4U0J - chain A; structure by X-ray diffraction, 1.62 A resolution.

# Chain A
Molecule: Enoyl-[acyl-carrier-protein] reductase [NADH]
Organism: Mycobacterium tuberculosis
Notes: EC 1.3.1.9
Reference sequence: P9WGR1 (INHA_MYCTU); numbering as in UniProt (aligned over 1-269)
Chain sequence (269 residues; each row starts with the number of its first residue):
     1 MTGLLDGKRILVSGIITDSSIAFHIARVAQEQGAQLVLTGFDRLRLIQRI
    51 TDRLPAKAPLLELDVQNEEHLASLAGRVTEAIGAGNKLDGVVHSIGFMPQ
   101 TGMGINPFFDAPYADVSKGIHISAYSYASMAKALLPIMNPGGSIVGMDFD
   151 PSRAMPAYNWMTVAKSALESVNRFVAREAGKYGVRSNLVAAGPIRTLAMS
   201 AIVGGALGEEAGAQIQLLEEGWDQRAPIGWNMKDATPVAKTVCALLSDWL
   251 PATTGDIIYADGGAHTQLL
Unresolved in the structure: 1
Ligand contacts:
  - 566 ((3S)-1-cyclohexyl-5-oxo-N-phenylpyrrolidine-3-carboxamide): Gly96, Phe97, Met98, Met103, Phe149, Met155, Pro156, Ala157, Tyr158, Met161, Lys165, Met199, Ile202, Ile215, Leu218
  - NAD (nicotinamide-adenine-dinucleotide): Gly14, Ile15, Ile16, Ser20, Ile21, Phe41, Leu63, Asp64, Val65, Gln66, Ser94, Ile95, Gly96, Phe97, Ile122, Met147, Asp148, Phe149, Tyr158, Met161, Lys165, Ala191, Gly192, Pro193, Ile194, Thr196, Met199
UniProt features mapped onto this chain:
  - binding site (NAD(+)): Ser20, Ile21, Asp64, Val65, Ile95, Gly96, Lys165, Ile194
  - binding site (substrate): Tyr158
  - site: Phe149 (May act as an intermediate that passes the hydride ion from NADH to the substrate), Tyr158 (Transition state stabilizer)
  - modified residue: Thr266 (Phosphothreonine)
From the paper describing this entry:
  - binding site for 566: Gly96, Phe97, Tyr158, Met161, Met199
  - catalytic residues: Tyr158 (citing earlier work)

# Overview
Ligands of chain A: NAD and compound 566. From UniProt: 8 NAD+-binding residues and substrate-binding residue
Tyr158. The paper reports the catalytic residue Tyr158; a binding site for 566 at Gly96, Phe97 and Tyr158
among others.
Chain A is Enoyl-[acyl-carrier-protein] reductase [NADH] (Mycobacterium tuberculosis); the structure, Crystal
structure of Mycobacterium tuberculosis enoyl reductase (INHA) complexed with
1-CYCLOHEXYL-5-OXO-N-PHENYLPYRROLIDINE-3-CARBOXAMIDE, refined with new ligand restraints, was determined by
X-ray diffraction, deposited together with 4TZK, 4TZT, 4TRJ and 4U0K.
